Entry 2AX8 (X-ray diffraction, 1.70 A resolution); this record covers chain A.

Chain A:
Molecule: Androgen receptor
Organism: Homo sapiens
Notes: fragment: Ligand Binding Domain (residues 663-918)
UniProtKB: P10275 (ANDR_HUMAN); residues 664-919 here correspond to UniProt positions 663-918 (UniProt number = residue number - 1)
Amino-acid sequence (256 residues; each row starts with the number of its first residue):
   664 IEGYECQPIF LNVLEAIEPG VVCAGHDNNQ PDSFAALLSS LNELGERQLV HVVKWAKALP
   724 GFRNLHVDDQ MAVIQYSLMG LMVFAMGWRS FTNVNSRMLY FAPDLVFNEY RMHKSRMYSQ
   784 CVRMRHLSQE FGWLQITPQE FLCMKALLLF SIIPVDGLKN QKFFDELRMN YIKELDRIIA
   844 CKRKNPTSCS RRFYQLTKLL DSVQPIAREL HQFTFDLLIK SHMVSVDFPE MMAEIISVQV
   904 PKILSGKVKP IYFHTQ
Disordered / not traced: 664-671, 844-851, 918-919
Differences from the reference sequence: engineered mutation Leu741 (Trp740 in P10275)
Ligand contacts: S-1 (FHM; s-3-(4-fluorophenoxy)-2-hydroxy-2-methyl-N-[4-nitro-3-(trifluoromethyl)phenyl]propanamide): Leu701, Leu704, Asn705, Leu707, Gly708, Gln711, Gln738, Leu741, Met742, Met745, Val746, Met749, Arg752, Phe764, Met780, Met787, Leu873, His874, Thr877, Met895, Ile898, Ile899, Val903
UniProt features mapped onto this chain:
  - cross-link: Lys847 (Glycyl lysine isopeptide (Lys-Gly) (interchain with G-Cter in ubiquitin))
From the paper describing this entry:
  - conformationally variable residues (side-chain flip): Met895
  - mutagenesis - W741L: unchanged signaling in response to S-1
  - mutagenesis - T877A: increased signaling in response to R-3
  - mutagenesis - T877A: decreased signaling in response to DHT
  - mutagenesis - M895T: decreased signaling in response to R-3
  - mutagenesis - M895T: increased signaling in response to R-bicalutamide
  - mutagenesis - M895T: unchanged signaling in response to HF
  - mutagenesis - T877A: increased signaling in response to S-1
  - mutagenesis - T877A: increased signaling in response to HF

Summary:
Chain A binds S-1. The paper reports that T877A increases signaling in response to R-3; conformational
variability at Met895; 3 substitutions were tested in all.
Chain A is Androgen receptor (Homo sapiens); the structure, Crystal Structure Of The Androgen Receptor Ligand
Binding Domain W741L Mutant In Complex With S-1, was determined by X-ray diffraction, deposited together with
2AX6, 2AX7, 2AX9 and 2AXA.
